2VFU - chain A; structure by X-ray diffraction, 1.90 A resolution.

[Chain A]
Molecule: Xylitol oxidase
Source organism: Streptomyces coelicolor
Notes: EC 1.1.3.41
Reference sequence: Q9ZBU1 (XYOA_STRCO); numbering as in UniProt (aligned over 1-418)
Amino-acid sequence (422 residues; each row starts with the number of its first residue; numbers below 1 keep their minus sign (Ile-3 is residue -3)):
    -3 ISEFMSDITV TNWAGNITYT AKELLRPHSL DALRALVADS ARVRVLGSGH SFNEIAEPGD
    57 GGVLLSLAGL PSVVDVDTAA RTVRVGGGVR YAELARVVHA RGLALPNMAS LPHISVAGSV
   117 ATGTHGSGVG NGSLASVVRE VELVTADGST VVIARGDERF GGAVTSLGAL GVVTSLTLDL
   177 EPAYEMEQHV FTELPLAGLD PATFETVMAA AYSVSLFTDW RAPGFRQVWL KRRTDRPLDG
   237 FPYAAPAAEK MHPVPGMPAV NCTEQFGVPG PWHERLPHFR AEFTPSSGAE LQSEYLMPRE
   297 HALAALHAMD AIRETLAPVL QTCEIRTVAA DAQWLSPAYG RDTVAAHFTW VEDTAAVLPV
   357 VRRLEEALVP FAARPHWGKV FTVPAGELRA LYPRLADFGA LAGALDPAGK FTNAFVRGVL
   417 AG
Not modelled in the structure: -3 to 3, 418
Glycans and other covalent adducts: flavin-adenine dinucleotide (FAD) linked to His46
Residues lining bound ligands:
  - FAD (flavin-adenine dinucleotide): Trp9, Tyr15, Arg40, Val41, Leu42, Gly43, Ser44, Gly45, Ser47, Phe48, Ile51, Ala52, Leu63, Gly83, Ala105, Ser106, Leu107, Ile110, Ser111, Ala113, Gly114, Ser115, Ala117, Thr118, Gly119, Thr120, His121, Leu163, Gly164, Gly167, Val168, Val169, Gln288, Glu290, Arg322, His372, Gly374, Lys375
  - D-mannitol (MTL): Ser106, Phe213, His248, Pro249, Val250, His274, Phe275, Glu286, Gln288, Glu290, Thr318, Glu320, Arg322, His343, Thr345, Lys375
Reported in the primary citation:
  - binding site for D-mannitol: His343
  - specificity-determining residues: His343
  - catalytic residues: Arg322, Lys375 (proposed by the authors, not directly observed)
  - mutagenesis - H343A: abolished catalytic activity

[Summary]
Ligands of chain A: D-mannitol. Flavin-adenine dinucleotide is covalently linked to His46. From the paper:
catalytic residues Arg322 and Lys375; H343A abolishes catalytic activity.
Chain A is Xylitol oxidase (Streptomyces coelicolor); the structure, Alditol Oxidase from Streptomyces
coelicolor A3(2): Complex with Mannitol, was determined by X-ray diffraction (same publication as 2VFR and
2VFV).
